PDB entry 4GFX | X-ray diffraction, 1.60 A resolution | chain A

== Chain A ==
Molecule: Thioredoxin-interacting protein
Organism: Homo sapiens
Notes: fragment: N-terminal domain
UniProtKB: Q9H3M7 (TXNIP_HUMAN); numbering as in UniProt (aligned over 4-154)
Amino-acid sequence (151 residues; row label = number of the first residue in the row):
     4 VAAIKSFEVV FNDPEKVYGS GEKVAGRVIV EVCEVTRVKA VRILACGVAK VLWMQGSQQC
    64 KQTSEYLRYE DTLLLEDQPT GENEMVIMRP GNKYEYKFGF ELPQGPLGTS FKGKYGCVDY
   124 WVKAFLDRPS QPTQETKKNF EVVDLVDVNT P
Cystine bridges: Cys63-Cys120
Differences from the reference sequence: engineered mutation Val4 (Phe in Q9H3M7), Ala5 (Lys in Q9H3M7), Ala6 (Lys in Q9H3M7)
Reported in the primary citation:
  - conformationally variable residues: Cys63
  - mutagenesis - C63S, C120S: abolished binding to TRX
  - mutagenesis - C63S: abolished binding to TXNIP molecules

== In short ==
From the paper: C63S and C120S abolish binding to TRX; conformational variability at Cys63.
Chain A is Thioredoxin-interacting protein (Homo sapiens); the structure, Crystal structure of the N-terminal
domain of TXNIP, was determined by X-ray diffraction together with 4LL1 and 4LL4 from the same study.
